PDB entry 4B7T | X-ray diffraction, 2.77 A resolution | chains A and B

Chain A:
Name: Glycogen synthase kinase-3 beta
Source organism: Homo sapiens
Notes: EC 2.7.11.26, 2.7.11.1
UniProtKB: P49841 (GSK3B_HUMAN); residue numbers follow UniProt; this construct covers 35-384
Chain sequence (350 residues; each row starts with the number of its first residue):
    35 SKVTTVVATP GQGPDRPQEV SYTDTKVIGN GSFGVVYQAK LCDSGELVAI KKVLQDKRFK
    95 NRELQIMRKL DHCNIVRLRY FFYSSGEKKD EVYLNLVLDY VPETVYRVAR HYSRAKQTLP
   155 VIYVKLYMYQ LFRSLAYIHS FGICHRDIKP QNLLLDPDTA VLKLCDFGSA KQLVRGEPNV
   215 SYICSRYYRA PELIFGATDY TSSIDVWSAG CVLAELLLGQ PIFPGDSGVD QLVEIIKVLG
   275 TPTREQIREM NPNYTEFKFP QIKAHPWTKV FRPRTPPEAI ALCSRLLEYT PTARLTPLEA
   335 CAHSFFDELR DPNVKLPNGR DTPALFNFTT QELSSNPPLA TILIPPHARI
Residues lining bound ligands: Leucettine L4 (CWT; (5Z)-5-(1,3-benzodioxol-5-ylmethylidene)-3-methyl-2-(propan-2-ylamino)imidazol-4-one): Ile62, Gly63, Asn64, Phe67, Val70, Ala83, Lys85, Val110, Leu132, Asp133, Tyr134, Val135, Leu188, Asp200
Swiss-Prot annotation at these positions:
  - active site: Asp181 (Proton acceptor)
  - binding site (ATP): Ile62 to Val70, Lys85
  - modified residue: Tyr216 (Phosphotyrosine)
  - mutagenesis: Lys85 to Lys86 (Abolished serine/threonine-protein kinase activity), Arg96 (R96A: Prevents the phosphorylation of phosphate-primed glycogen synthase), Leu128 (L128A: Abolishes activity toward AXIN1)

Chain B:
Name: Axin-1
UniProtKB: O15169 (AXIN1_HUMAN); residue numbers follow UniProt; this construct covers 383-400
Chain sequence (18 residues; each row starts with the number of its first residue):
   383 VEPQKFAEEL IHRLEAVQ
Swiss-Prot annotation at these positions:
  - mutagenesis: Val383 (V383A: Loss of interaction with SIAH1. Decreased SIAH1-induced proteasome-mediated ubiquitin-dependent degradation of AXIN1. No effect on interaction with GSK3B), Pro385 (P385A: Loss of interaction with SIAH1. Decreased SIAH1-induced proteasome-mediated ubiquitin-dependent degradation of AXIN1. No effect on interaction with GSK3B)

How chain A and chain B interact:
Residue-residue contacts (27):
  Ile228(A) with Phe388(B)
  Phe229(A) with Phe388(B), hydrophobic
  Val263(A) with Phe388(B), hydrophobic; Glu391(B); Arg395(B)
  Asp264(A) with Arg395(B), salt bridge
  Leu266(A) with Leu392(B), hydrophobic
  Val267(A) with Arg395(B)
  Ile270(A) with Leu396(B), hydrophobic
  Lys271(A) with Val399(B)
  Tyr288(A) with Pro385(B); Phe388(B), hydrophobic
  Phe291(A) with Pro385(B); Gln386(B); Ala389(B), hydrophobic; Ile393(B)
  Lys292(A) with Ile393(B)
  Phe293(A) with Ala389(B), hydrophobic; Leu392(B), hydrophobic; Ile393(B), hydrophobic
  Pro294(A) with Ile393(B); Leu396(B), hydrophobic; Glu397(B); Gln400(B)
  Gln295(A) with Gln400(B)
  Ile296(A) with Leu396(B); Gln400(B)
Also at the interface, not in a pair above, chain A (16 interface residues in all): Asn287
Also at the interface, not in a pair above, chain B (13 interface residues in all): Glu384

Summary:
Chain A and chain B form an interface of 16 and 13 residues respectively, with 1 salt bridge. Its one
salt-bridged contact is Asp264(A)-Arg395(B). Ligands of chain A: Leucettine L4.
Here chain A is Glycogen synthase kinase-3 beta (Homo sapiens) and chain B is Axin-1. Entry 4B7T (Glycogen
Synthase Kinase 3 Beta complexed with Axin Peptide and Leucettine L4) was determined by X-ray diffraction
(same publication as 4AZE and 4AZF).
